PDB entry 1XGO | X-ray diffraction, 3.50 A resolution | chain A

# Chain A
Name: Methionine aminopeptidase
Source organism: Pyrococcus furiosus
Notes: EC 3.4.11.18
UniProtKB: P56218 (AMPM_PYRFU); residue numbers follow UniProt; this construct covers 1-295
Amino-acid sequence (295 residues; numbered 1 to 295; the number before each row is that of its first residue):
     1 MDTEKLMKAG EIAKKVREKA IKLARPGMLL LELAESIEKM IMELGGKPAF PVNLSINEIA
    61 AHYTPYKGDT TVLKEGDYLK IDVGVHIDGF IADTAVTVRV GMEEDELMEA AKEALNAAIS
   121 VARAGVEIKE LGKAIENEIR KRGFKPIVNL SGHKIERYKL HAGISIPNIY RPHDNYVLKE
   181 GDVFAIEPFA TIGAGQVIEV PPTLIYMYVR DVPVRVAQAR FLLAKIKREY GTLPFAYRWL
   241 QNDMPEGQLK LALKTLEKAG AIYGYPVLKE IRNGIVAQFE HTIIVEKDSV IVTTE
UniProt features mapped onto this chain:
  - binding site (substrate): H62, H161
  - binding site (a divalent metal cation): D82, D93, H153, E187, E280
  - mutagenesis: H161 (H161A: Reduces enzymatic activity by 96% at 37 degrees Celsius and by 88% at 87 degrees Celsius; when associated with A-173), H173 (H173A: Reduces enzymatic activity by 96% at 37 degrees Celsius and by 88% at 87 degrees Celsius; when associated with A-161)

# Summary
UniProt lists substrate-binding residues H62 and H161, 5 divalent metal cation-binding residues and 2
mutagenesis sites.
Chain A is Methionine aminopeptidase (Pyrococcus furiosus); the structure, Methionine aminopeptidase from
hyperthermophile pyrococcus furiosus, was determined by X-ray diffraction, deposited together with 1XGN and
1XGS.
